Entry 7Q2P (X-ray diffraction, 1.69 A resolution); this record covers chains AAA and BBB.

== Chain AAA (and BBB) ==
Molecule: Beta-lactoglobulin
From: Bos taurus
Notes: chain BBB of this document is another copy of the same molecule, construct and numbering; everything in this record applies to it too
Reference sequence: P02754 (LACB_BOVIN); residues 1-162 here correspond to UniProt positions 17-178 (UniProt number = residue number + 16)
Sequence (162 residues; row label = number of the first residue in the row):
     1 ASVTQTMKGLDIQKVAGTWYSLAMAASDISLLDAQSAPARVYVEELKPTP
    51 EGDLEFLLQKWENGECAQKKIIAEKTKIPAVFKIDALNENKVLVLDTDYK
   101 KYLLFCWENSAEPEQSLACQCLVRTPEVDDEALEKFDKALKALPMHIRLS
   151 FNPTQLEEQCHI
Disordered / not traced: 1-3, 112-114 (chain BBB: 1-8, 64-65)
Sequence notes: engineered mutation Ala-1 (Leu17 in P02754), Ser-2 (Ile18 in P02754), Ala-39 (Leu55 in P02754), Phe-56 (Ile72 in P02754), Trp-107 (Met123 in P02754)
Disulfides: Cys-66/Cys-160, Cys-106/Cys-119
Residues lining bound ligands:
  - Norpramin (DSM; 3-(10,11-dihydro-5H-dibenzo[b,f]azepin-5-yl)-N-methylpropan-1-amine), molecule 1: Ala-25, Asp-137, Leu-140, Leu-143, Pro-144, Met-145, His-146, Ile-147, Arg-148
  - Norpramin (DSM), molecule 2: Leu-31, Pro-38, Ala-39, Val-41, Leu-58, Ile-84, Asn-90, Trp-107, Glu-108, Asn-109, Ser-116, Leu-117, Ala-118
From the paper describing this entry:
  - binding site for Norpramin: Trp-107
  - conformationally variable residues (order/disorder transition, side-chain flip): Trp-107, Arg-148

== How chain AAA and chain BBB interact ==
Pairs across the interface - 17 pairs, chain AAA then chain BBB:
  Ile-29(AAA) / Ser-150(BBB)
  Ile-29(AAA) / Phe-151(BBB)  hydrophobic
  Asp-33(AAA) / Asp-33(BBB)
  Asp-33(AAA) / Arg-40(BBB)  salt bridge
  Ala-34(AAA) / Asp-33(BBB)
  His-146(AAA) / Leu-149(BBB)
  His-146(AAA) / Ser-150(BBB)  hydrogen bond (backbone-backbone)
  Ile-147(AAA) / Arg-148(BBB)
  Ile-147(AAA) / Leu-149(BBB)  hydrophobic
  Arg-148(AAA) / Ile-147(BBB)
  Arg-148(AAA) / Arg-148(BBB)  hydrogen bond (backbone-backbone)
  Leu-149(AAA) / His-146(BBB)
  Leu-149(AAA) / Ile-147(BBB)  hydrophobic
  Ser-150(AAA) / Ile-29(BBB)
  Ser-150(AAA) / Met-145(BBB)
  Ser-150(AAA) / His-146(BBB)  hydrogen bond (backbone-backbone)
  Phe-151(AAA) / Ile-29(BBB)  hydrophobic
Also at the interface, not in a pair above, chain AAA (11 interface residues in all): Arg-40, Met-145
Also at the interface, not in a pair above, chain BBB (12 interface residues in all): Ala-34, Ile-162

== Overview ==
11 residues of chain AAA face 12 of chain BBB across their interface; the contacts include 3 hydrogen bonds
and 1 salt bridge. Polar contacts include Asp-33(AAA)/Arg-40(BBB), His-146(AAA)/Ser-150(BBB) and
Arg-148(AAA)/Arg-148(BBB). Chain AAA binds Norpramin. From the paper: a binding site for Norpramin at
Trp-107(AAA); conformational variability at Trp-107(AAA) and Arg-148(AAA).
Both chains are Beta-lactoglobulin (Bos taurus). Entry 7Q2P (Beta-lactoglobulin mutant FAW (I56F/L39A/M107W)
in complex with desipramine (FAW-DSM#2)) was determined by X-ray diffraction together with 7Q17, 7Q18, 7Q19,
7Q2N and 7Q2O from the same study.
